9DAK - chains A and B; structure by electron microscopy, 2.40 A resolution.

[Chain A]
Name: ACE2
Organism: Pipistrellus nathusii
Notes: fragment: GenBank CAK6450646.1 chimeric sequence with Bat30 (Pteronotus davyi) residues 407-432, 598; includes N-terminal signal sequence and C-terminal tag for protein expression
Amino-acid sequence (891 residues; numbered -89 to 801; the number before each row is that of its first residue; numbers below 1 keep their minus sign (Met-89 is residue -89)):
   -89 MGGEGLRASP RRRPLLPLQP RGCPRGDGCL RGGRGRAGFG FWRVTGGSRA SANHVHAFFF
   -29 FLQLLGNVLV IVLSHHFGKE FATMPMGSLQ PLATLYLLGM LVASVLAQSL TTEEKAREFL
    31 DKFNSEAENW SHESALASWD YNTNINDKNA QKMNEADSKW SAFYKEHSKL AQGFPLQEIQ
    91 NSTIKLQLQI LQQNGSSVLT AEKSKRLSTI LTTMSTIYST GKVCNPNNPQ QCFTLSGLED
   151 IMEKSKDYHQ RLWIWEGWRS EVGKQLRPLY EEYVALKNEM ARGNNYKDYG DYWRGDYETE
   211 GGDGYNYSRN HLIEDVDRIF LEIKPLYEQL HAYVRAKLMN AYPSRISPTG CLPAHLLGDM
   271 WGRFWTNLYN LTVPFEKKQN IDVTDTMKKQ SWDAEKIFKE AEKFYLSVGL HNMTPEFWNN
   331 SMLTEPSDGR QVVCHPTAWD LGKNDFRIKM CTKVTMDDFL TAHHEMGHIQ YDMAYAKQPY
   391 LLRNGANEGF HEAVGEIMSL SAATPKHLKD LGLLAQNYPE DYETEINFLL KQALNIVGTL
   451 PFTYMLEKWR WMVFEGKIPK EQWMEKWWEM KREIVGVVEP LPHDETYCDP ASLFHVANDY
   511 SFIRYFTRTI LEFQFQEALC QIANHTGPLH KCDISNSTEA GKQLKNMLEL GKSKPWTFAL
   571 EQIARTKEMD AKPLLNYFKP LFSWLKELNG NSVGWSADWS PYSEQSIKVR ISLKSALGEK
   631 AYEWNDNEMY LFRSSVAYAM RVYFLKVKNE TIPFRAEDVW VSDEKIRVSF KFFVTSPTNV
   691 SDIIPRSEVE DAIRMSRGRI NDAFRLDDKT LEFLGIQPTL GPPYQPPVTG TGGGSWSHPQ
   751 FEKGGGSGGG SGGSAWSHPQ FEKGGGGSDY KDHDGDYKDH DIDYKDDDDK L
Not modelled in the structure: -89 to 19, 727-801
Cystine bridges: Cys134-Cys142, Cys344-Cys361, Cys530-Cys542
Covalently attached groups: N-acetylglucosamine (NAG) linked to Asn91, Asn216, Asn280, Asn322, Asn329, Asn546, Asn689; glycan linked to Asn104, Asn534
What the authors report for this chain:
  - post-translational modification sites: Asn534

[Chain B]
Name: Spike glycoprotein receptor binding domain
Notes: fragment: GenBank WDE20340.1; includes N-terminal signal sequence and C-terminal tag for protein expression
Amino-acid sequence (315 residues; numbered 329 to 643; the number before each row is that of its first residue):
   329 MGILPSPGMP ALLSLVSLLS VLLMGCVAET GTYSVSSFEA RPQGSFVESV YEGNECDFTK
   389 LFRGPVPQPY EFGRLVFTNC NYNFTKLLSY FQVDAFECKK VTPESIATGC YSSLTVDWFA
   449 YRVADKSDLL PGSSSDLQRF NYKPTYAHPT CLISAYTDLS ALGGSNPTNY TLLTNCYGCV
   509 GQPPKRTCLE EFPSFVEAGY RPKPSCARIG MQGHASGNET YTAVVTNNEL DSVGDPIWRM
   569 GVAQTKEPSV TDKAELAFFV SVQIDSQSSS VCPLGSPKLV PRGSSSGGSG LNDIFEAQKI
   629 EWHEGGSHHH HHHHH
Not modelled in the structure: 329-388, 405-409, 437-440, 590-643
Cystine bridges: Cys426-Cys479, Cys504-Cys534, Cys507-Cys516
Covalently attached groups: N-acetylglucosamine (NAG) linked to Asn497, Asn546

[Chain A / chain B interface]
Contacting residue pairs - 18 pairs, chain A then chain B:
  Phe285(A) - Val508(B)  hydrophobic
  Lys287(A) - Asp563(B)  salt bridge
  Lys288(A) - Asp559(B)  salt bridge
  Tyr432(A) - Gly506(B)
  Tyr432(A) - Val508(B)  hydrophobic
  Tyr432(A) - Phe520(B)  hydrophobic
  Tyr432(A) - Arg567(B)  hydrogen bond
  Glu433(A) - Val508(B)
  Glu433(A) - Gly509(B)  hydrogen bond (side chain-backbone)
  Glu435(A) - Phe520(B)
  Ile436(A) - Leu517(B)  hydrophobic
  Ile436(A) - Phe520(B)  hydrophobic
  Pro538(A) - Glu519(B)
  Lys589(A) - Glu519(B)
  Pro590(A) - Glu519(B)
  Pro590(A) - Phe520(B)  hydrophobic
  Ser593(A) - Glu519(B)  hydrogen bond
  Trp594(A) - Val508(B)
Interface residues without a listed pair, chain A (15 interface residues in all): Asp431, His540, Glu597
Interface residues without a listed pair, chain B (13 interface residues in all): Cys507, Thr515, Pro521, Ser522
Interface features reported in the paper:
  - specific contacts: Lys287(A)-Asp563(B) (salt bridge), Lys288(A)-Asp559(B) (salt bridge), Tyr432(A)-Arg567(B) (hydrogen bond), Ser593(A)-Glu519(B) (hydrogen bond)
  - interface residues, chain B: Val508(B), Leu517(B), Phe520(B)

[In short]
15 residues of chain A face 13 of chain B across their interface; the contacts include 3 hydrogen bonds and 2
salt bridges. Polar contacts include Lys287(A)-Asp563(B), Lys288(A)-Asp559(B) and Tyr432(A)-Arg567(B). The
authors report salt bridges between Lys287(A) and Asp563(B) and Lys288(A) and Asp559(B); hydrogen bonds
between Tyr432(A) and Arg567(B) and Ser593(A) and Glu519(B). The paper reports interface residues Val508(B),
Leu517(B) and Phe520(B); a modification site at Asn534(A).
Chain A is ACE2 (Pipistrellus nathusii) and chain B is Spike glycoprotein receptor binding domain; the
structure, Merbecovirus PnNL2018B Spike glycoprotein RBD bound to the P. Nathusii ACE2, was determined by
electron microscopy together with 9C6O and 8ZUF from the same study.
